PDB entry 7RBG | X-ray diffraction, 1.90 A resolution | chains T and A of the 4 polymer chains in the assembly

# Chain T
Molecule: 16-nt DNA strand
Sequence (16 nucleotides; row label = number of the first residue in the row):
     1 CCGACGGCGC ATCAGC

# Chain A
Molecule: DNA polymerase beta
Organism: Homo sapiens
Notes: EC 2.7.7.7, 4.2.99.-
UniProtKB: P06746 (DPOLB_HUMAN); numbering as in UniProt (aligned over 1-335)
Chain sequence (341 residues; numbered 1 to 341; the number before each row is that of its first residue):
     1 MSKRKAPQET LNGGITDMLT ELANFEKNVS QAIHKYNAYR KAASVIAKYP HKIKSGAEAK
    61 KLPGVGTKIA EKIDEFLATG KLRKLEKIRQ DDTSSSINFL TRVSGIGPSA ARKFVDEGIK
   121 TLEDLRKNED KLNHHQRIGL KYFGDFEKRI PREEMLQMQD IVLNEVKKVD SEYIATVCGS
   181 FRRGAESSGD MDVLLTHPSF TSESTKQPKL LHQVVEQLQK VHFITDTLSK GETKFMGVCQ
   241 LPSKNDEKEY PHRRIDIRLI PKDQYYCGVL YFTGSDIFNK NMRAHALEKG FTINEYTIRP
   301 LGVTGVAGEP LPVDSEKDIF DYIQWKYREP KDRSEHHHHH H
Unresolved in the structure: 1-8, 244-247, 336-341
Construct notes: expression tag (336-341)
Swiss-Prot annotation at these positions:
  - region: Arg183 to Asp192 (DNA-binding)
  - active site: Lys72 (Nucleophile)
  - binding site (K(+)): Lys60, Leu62, Val65, Thr101, Val103, Ile106
  - binding site (Na(+)): Lys60, Leu62, Val65, Thr101, Val103, Ile106
  - binding site (dATP): Arg149, Ser180, Arg183, Gly189, Asp190
  - binding site (dCTP): Arg149, Ser180, Arg183, Gly189, Asp190
  - binding site (dGTP): Arg149, Ser180, Arg183, Gly189, Asp190, Asp192
  - binding site (dTTP): Arg149, Ser180, Arg183, Gly189, Asp190
  - binding site (Mg(2+)): Asp190, Asp192, Asp256
  - modified residue: Lys72 (N6-acetyllysine), Arg83 (Omega-N-methylarginine), Arg152 (Omega-N-methylarginine)
  - cross-link (Glycyl lysine isopeptide (Lys-Gly)): Lys41 (interchain with G-Cter in ubiquitin), Lys61 (interchain with G-Cter in ubiquitin), Lys81 (interchain with G-Cter in ubiquitin)
  - natural variant: Leu22 (L22P: Found in a gastric cancer sample; uncertain significance), Tyr39 (Y39C: Found in a gastric cancer sample; uncertain significance), Gly118 (G118V: Decreased DNA-directed DNA polymerase activity), Arg137 (R137Q: Decreased function in base-excision repair), Arg149 (R149I: Decreased DNA-directed DNA polymerase activity), Asp160 (D160N: Found in a gastric cancer sample; uncertain significance), Cys239 (C239R: Found in a gastric cancer sample; uncertain significance), Lys289 (K289M: Found in a colon cancer sample; uncertain significance), Asn294 (N294D: Found in a gastric cancer sample; uncertain significance), Glu295 (E295K: Found in a gastric cancer sample; uncertain significance)
  - mutagenesis: Phe25 (F25W: No effect on 5'-dRP lyase activity. Decreased ssDNA binding), His34 (H34G: Decreased 5'-dRP lyase activity. Decreased ssDNA binding), Lys35 (K35A: Decreased 5'-dRP lyase activity. Decreased ssDNA binding. Loss of 5'-dRP lyase activity; when associated with A-68 and A-72. Decreased ssDNA binding; when associated with A-68 and A-72 ...), Tyr39 (Y39F: No effect on 5'-dRP lyase activity; Y39Q: Abolishes DNA polymerase and 5'-dRP lyase activity), Lys41 (K41R: Abolishes ubiquitination; when associated with R-61 and R-81), Lys60 (K60A: Decreased 5'-dRP lyase activity. Decreased ssDNA binding), Lys61 (K61R: Abolishes ubiquitination; when associated with R-41 and R-81), Lys68 (K68A: No effect on 5'-dRP lyase activity. Decreased ssDNA binding. Loss of 5'-dRP lyase activity; when associated with A-35 and A-72. Decreased ssDNA binding; when associated with A-35 and A-72 ...), Glu71 (E71Q: No effect on 5'-dRP lyase activity. No effect on structure shown by circular dichroism. No effect on ssDNA binding), Lys72 (K72A: Severely reduced 5'-dRP lyase activity. Does not affect ssDNA binding. Loss of 5'-dRP lyase activity; when associated with A-35 and A-68. Decreased ssDNA binding ...), Glu75 (E75A: Slightly decreased 5'-dRP lyase activity. Decreased ssDNA binding. No effect on structure shown by circular dichroism), Lys81 (K81R: Abolishes ubiquitination; when associated with R-41 and R-61), 5 further mutagenesis entries in UniProt
Glycans and other covalent adducts: 2-deoxy-3,5-di-O-phosphono-D-erythro-pentitol (QPJ) linked to Lys72
Ion coordination: Na+ site 1: Ala38, Gly64; Ca2+ site 1: Lys60, Leu62, Val65 (shared with 1 residue of chain D); Ca2+ site 2: Thr101, Val103, Ile106 (shared with 1 residue of chain P); Ca2+ site 3: Asp190, Asp192 (together with 2'-deoxycytidine-5'-triphosphate); Na+ site 2: Asp190, Asp192, Asp256 (together with 2'-deoxycytidine-5'-triphosphate)
Residues lining bound ligands:
  - 2'-deoxycytidine-5'-triphosphate (DCP): Arg149, Gly179, Ser180, Arg183, Ser188, Gly189, Asp190, Asp192, Tyr271, Phe272, Thr273, Gly274, Ser275, Asp276, Asn279
  - QPJ (2-deoxy-3,5-di-O-phosphono-D-erythro-pentitol): Glu26, Lys35, Tyr39, Lys68
Reported in the primary citation:
  - catalytic residues: Glu71 (proposed by the authors, not directly observed)

# Chain T / chain A interface
Contacting residue pairs - 30 pairs, chain T then chain A:
  DC5(T) with His34(A), hydrogen bond to the base; Leu287(A), phosphate contact
  DG6(T) with Asn279(A), base contact; Lys280(A), phosphate contact; Arg283(A), base contact; Ala284(A), sugar contact; Leu287(A), phosphate contact
  DG7(T) with Tyr271(A), base contact; Arg283(A), hydrogen bond to the sugar; Leu287(A), phosphate contact; Thr292(A), hydrogen bond to the phosphate; Ile293(A), sugar contact; Asn294(A), phosphate contact
  DC8(T) with Asn294(A), hydrogen bond to the phosphate; Glu295(A), sugar contact; Tyr296(A), phosphate contact; Arg299(A), salt bridge to the phosphate
  DG9(T) with Thr233(A), hydrogen bond to the phosphate; Lys234(A), hydrogen bond to the base; Arg258(A), sugar contact; Tyr296(A), hydrogen bond to the phosphate
  DC10(T) with Ser229(A), phosphate contact; Lys230(A), hydrogen bond to the phosphate; Gly231(A), phosphate contact; Glu232(A), hydrogen bond to the phosphate; Thr233(A), hydrogen bond to the phosphate; Lys234(A), hydrogen bond to the phosphate
  DA11(T) with Ser229(A), phosphate contact; Lys230(A), hydrogen bond to the phosphate
  DT12(T) with Asn133(A), phosphate contact
Interface residues without a listed pair, chain A (23 interface residues in all): His134, Leu228

# In short
8 residues of chain T face 23 of chain A across their interface, with 12 hydrogen bonds and 1 salt bridge.
Among the polar pairs are DC5(T)-His34(A), DG9(T)-Lys234(A) and DG7(T)-Arg283(A). Bound to chain A:
2'-deoxycytidine-5'-triphosphate. Covalently linked compound QPJ: at Lys72(A). From the paper: the catalytic
residue Glu71(A).
Chain T is a 16-nt DNA strand and chain A is DNA polymerase beta (Homo sapiens); the structure, Human DNA
polymerase beta crosslinked ternary complex 1, was determined by X-ray diffraction (same publication as 7RBE,
7RBF, 7RBH, 7RBI, 7RBJ, 7RBK and 4 further entries).
